Entry 3HMJ (X-ray diffraction, 4.00 A resolution); this record covers chains B and G of the 6 polymer chains in the assembly.

== Chain B ==
Molecule: Fatty acid synthase subunit alpha
From: Saccharomyces cerevisiae
Notes: EC 2.3.1.86
Reference sequence: P19097 (FAS2_YEAST); residues 1-1887 here = UniProt positions 1-1887
Chain sequence (1887 residues; row label = number of the first residue in the row):
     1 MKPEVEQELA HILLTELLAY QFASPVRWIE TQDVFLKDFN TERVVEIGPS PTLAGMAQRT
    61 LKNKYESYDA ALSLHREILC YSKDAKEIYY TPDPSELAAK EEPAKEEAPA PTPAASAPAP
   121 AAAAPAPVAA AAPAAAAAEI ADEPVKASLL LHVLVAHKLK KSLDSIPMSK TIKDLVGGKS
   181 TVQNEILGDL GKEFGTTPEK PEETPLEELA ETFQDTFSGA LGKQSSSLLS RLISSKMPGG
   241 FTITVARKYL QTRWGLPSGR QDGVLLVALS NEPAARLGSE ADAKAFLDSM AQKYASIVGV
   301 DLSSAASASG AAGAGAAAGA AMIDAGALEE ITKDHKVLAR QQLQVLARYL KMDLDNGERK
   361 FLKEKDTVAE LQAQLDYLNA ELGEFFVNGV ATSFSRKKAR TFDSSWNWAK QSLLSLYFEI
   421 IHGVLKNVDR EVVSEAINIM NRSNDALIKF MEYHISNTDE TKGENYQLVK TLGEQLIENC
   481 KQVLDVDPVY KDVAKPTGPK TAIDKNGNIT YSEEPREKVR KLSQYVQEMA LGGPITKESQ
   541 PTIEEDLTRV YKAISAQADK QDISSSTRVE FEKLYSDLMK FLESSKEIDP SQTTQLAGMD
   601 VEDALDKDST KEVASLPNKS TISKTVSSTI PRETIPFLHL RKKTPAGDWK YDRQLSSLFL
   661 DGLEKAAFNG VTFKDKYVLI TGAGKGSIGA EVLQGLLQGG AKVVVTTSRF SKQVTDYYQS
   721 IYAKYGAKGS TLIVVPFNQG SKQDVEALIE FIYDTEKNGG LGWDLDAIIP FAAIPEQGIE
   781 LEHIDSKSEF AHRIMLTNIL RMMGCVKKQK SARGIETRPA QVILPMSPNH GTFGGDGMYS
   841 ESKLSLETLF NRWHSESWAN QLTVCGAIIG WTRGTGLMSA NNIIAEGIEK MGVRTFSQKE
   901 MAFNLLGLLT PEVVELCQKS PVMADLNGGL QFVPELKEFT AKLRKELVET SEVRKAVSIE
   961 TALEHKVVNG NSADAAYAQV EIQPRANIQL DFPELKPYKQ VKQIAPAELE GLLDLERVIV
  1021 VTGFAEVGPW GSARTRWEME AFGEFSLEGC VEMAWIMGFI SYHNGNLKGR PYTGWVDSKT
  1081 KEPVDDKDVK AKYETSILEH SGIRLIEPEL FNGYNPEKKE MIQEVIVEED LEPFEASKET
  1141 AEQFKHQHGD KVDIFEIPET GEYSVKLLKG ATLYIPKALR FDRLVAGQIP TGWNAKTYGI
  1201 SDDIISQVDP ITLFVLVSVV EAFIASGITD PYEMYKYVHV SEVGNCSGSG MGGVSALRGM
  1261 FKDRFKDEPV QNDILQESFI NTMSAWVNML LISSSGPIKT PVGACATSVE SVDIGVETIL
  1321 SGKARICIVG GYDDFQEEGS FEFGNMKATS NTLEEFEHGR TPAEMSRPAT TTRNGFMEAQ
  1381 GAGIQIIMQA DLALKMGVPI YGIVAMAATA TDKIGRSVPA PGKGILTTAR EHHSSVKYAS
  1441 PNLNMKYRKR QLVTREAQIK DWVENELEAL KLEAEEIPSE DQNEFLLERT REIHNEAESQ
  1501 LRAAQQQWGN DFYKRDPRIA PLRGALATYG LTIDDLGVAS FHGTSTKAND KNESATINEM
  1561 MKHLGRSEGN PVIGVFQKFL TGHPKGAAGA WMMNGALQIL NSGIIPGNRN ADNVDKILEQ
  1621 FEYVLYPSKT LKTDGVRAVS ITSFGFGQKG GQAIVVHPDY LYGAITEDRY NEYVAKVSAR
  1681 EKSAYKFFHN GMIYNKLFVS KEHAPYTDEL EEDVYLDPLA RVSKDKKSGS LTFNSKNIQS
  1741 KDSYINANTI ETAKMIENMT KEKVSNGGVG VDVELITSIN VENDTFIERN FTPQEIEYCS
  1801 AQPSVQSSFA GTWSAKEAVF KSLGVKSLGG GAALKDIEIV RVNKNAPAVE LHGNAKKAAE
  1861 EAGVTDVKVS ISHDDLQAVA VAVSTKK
Not modelled in the structure: 95-139, 303-327, 541-598, 876-880, 1746-1747, 1767, 1887
UniProt features mapped onto this chain:
  - active site (For beta-ketoacyl synthase activity): Cys-1305, His-1542, His-1583
  - binding site (acetyl-CoA): Asp-1772 to Glu-1774, Tyr-1798, Ser-1808, Glu-1817 to Ser-1827, Arg-1841 to Lys-1844, Ile-1871 to His-1873
  - binding site (Mg(2+)): Asp-1772, Val-1773, Glu-1774, Ser-1872, His-1873
  - modified residue: Ser-50 (Phosphoserine), Ser-180 (O-(pantetheine 4'-phosphoryl)serine), Ser-523 (Phosphoserine), Ser-958 (Phosphoserine), Ser-1440 (Phosphoserine)
  - cross-link: Lys-37 (Glycyl lysine isopeptide (Lys-Gly) (interchain with G-Cter in ubiquitin))
  - mutagenesis: Gly-1250 (G1250S: Cerulenin-resistance), Val-1769 (V1769D: Does not affect oligomerization; when associated with S-1771 and L-1773 or S-1771; L-1773; S-1879 and E-1881), Gly-1770 (G1770D: Loss of transferase activity), Val-1771 (V1771S: Does not affect oligomerization but lacks transferase activity; when associated with D-1769 and L-1773 or D-1769; L-1773; S-1879 and E-1881), Asp-1772 (D1772S: Loss of transferase activity; when associated with S-1774), Val-1773 (V1773L: Does not affect oligomerization but lacks transferase activity; when associated with D-1769 and S-1771 or D-1769; S-1771; S-1879 and E-1881), Glu-1774 (E1774S: Loss of transferase activity; when associated with S-1772), Arg-1841 (R1841A: Loss off transferase activity), Val-1879 (V1879S: Does not affect oligomerization but lacks transferase activity; when associated with D-1769; S-1771; L-1773 and E-1881), Val-1881 (V1881E: Does not affect oligomerization but lacks transferase activity; when associated with D-1769; S-1771; L-1773 and S-1879)
Residues lining bound ligands: cerulenin (CER; (2s, 3r)-3-hydroxy-4-oxo-7,10-trans,trans-dodecadienamide): Met-1251, Ala-1304, Cys-1305, Asp-1333, Phe-1343, His-1542, Thr-1544, His-1583, Lys-1585, Phe-1644, Gly-1645, Phe-1646
What the authors report for this chain:
  - catalytic residues: Glu-1774 (proposed by the authors, not directly observed)
  - mutagenesis - V1769D/V1771S/V1773L, V1769D/V1771S/V1773L/V1879S/V1881E, G1770D, D1772S/E1774S, R1841A: abolished catalytic activity

== Chain G ==
Molecule: Fatty acid synthase subunit beta
From: Saccharomyces cerevisiae
Notes: EC 2.3.1.86
Reference sequence: P07149 (FAS1_YEAST); numbering as in UniProt (aligned over 1-2051)
Chain sequence (2051 residues; row label = number of the first residue in the row):
     1 MDAYSTRPLT LSHGSLEHVL LVPTASFFIA SQLQEQFNKI LPEPTEGFAA DDEPTTPAEL
    61 VGKFLGYVSS LVEPSKVGQF DQVLNLCLTE FENCYLEGND IHALAAKLLQ ENDTTLVKTK
   121 ELIKNYITAR IMAKRPFDKK SNSALFRAVG EGNAQLVAIF GGQGNTDDYF EELRDLYQTY
   181 HVLVGDLIKF SAETLSELIR TTLDAEKVFT QGLNILEWLE NPSNTPDKDY LLSIPISCPL
   241 IGVIQLAHYV VTAKLLGFTP GELRSYLKGA TGHSQGLVTA VAIAETDSWE SFFVSVRKAI
   301 TVLFFIGVRC YEAYPNTSLP PSILEDSLEN NEGVPSPMLS ISNLTQEQVQ DYVNKTNSHL
   361 PAGKQVEISL VNGAKNLVVS GPPQSLYGLN LTLRKAKAPS GLDQSRIPFS ERKLKFSNRF
   421 LPVASPFHSH LLVPASDLIN KDLVKNNVSF NAKDIQIPVY DTFDGSDLRV LSGSISERIV
   481 DCIIRLPVKW ETTTQFKATH ILDFGPGGAS GLGVLTHRNK DGTGVRVIVA GTLDINPDDD
   541 YGFKQEIFDV TSNGLKKNPN WLEEYHPKLI KNKSGKIFVE TKFSKLIGRP PLLVPGMTPC
   601 TVSPDFVAAT TNAGYTIELA GGGYFSAAGM TAAIDSVVSQ IEKGSTFGIN LIYVNPFMLQ
   661 WGIPLIKELR SKGYPIQFLT IGAGVPSLEV ASEYIETLGL KYLGLKPGSI DAISQVINIA
   721 KAHPNFPIAL QWTGGRGGGH HSFEDAHTPM LQMYSKIRRH PNIMLIFGSG FGSADDTYPY
   781 LTGEWSTKFD YPPMPFDGFL FGSRVMIAKE VKTSPDAKKC IAACTGVPDD KWEQTYKKPT
   841 GGIVTVRSEM GEPIHKIATR GVMLWKEFDE TIFNLPKNKL VPTLEAKRDY IISRLNADFQ
   901 KPWFATVNGQ ARDLATMTYE EVAKRLVELM FIRSTNSWFD VTWRTFTGDF LRRVEERFTK
   961 SKTLSLIQSY SLLDKPDEAI EKVFNAYPAA REQFLNAQDI DHFLSMCQNP MQKPVPFVPV
  1021 LDRRFEIFFK KDSLWQSEHL EAVVDQDVQR TCILHGPVAA QFTKVIDEPI KSIMDGIHDG
  1081 HIKKLLHQYY GDDESKIPAV EYFGGESPVD VQSQVDSSSV SEDSAVFKAT SSTDEESWFK
  1141 ALAGSEINWR HASFLCSFIT QDKMFVSNPI RKVFKPSQGM VVEISNGNTS SKTVVTLSEP
  1201 VQGELKPTVI LKLLKENIIQ MEMIENRTMD GKPVSLPLLY NFNPDNGFAP ISEVMEDRNQ
  1261 RIKEMYWKLW IDEPFNLDFD PRDVIKGKDF EITAKEVYDF THAVGNNCED FVSRPDRTML
  1321 APMDFAIVVG WRAIIKAIFP NTVDGDLLKL VHLSNGYKMI PGAKPLQVGD VVSTTAVIES
  1381 VVNQPTGKIV DVVGTLSRNG KPVMEVTSSF FYRGNYTDFE NTFQKTVEPV YQMHIKTSKD
  1441 IAVLRSKEWF QLDDEDFDLL NKTLTFETET EVTFKNANIF SSVKCFGPIK VELPTKETVE
  1501 IGIVDYEAGA SHGNPVVDFL KRNGSTLEQK VNLENPIPIA VLDSYTPSTN EPYARVSGDL
  1561 NPIHVSRHFA SYANLPGTIT HGMFSSASVR ALIENWAADS VSSRVRGYTC QFVDMVLPNT
  1621 ALKTSIQHVG MINGRKLIKF ETRNEDDVVV LTGEAEIEQP VTTFVFTGQG SQEQGMGMDL
  1681 YKTSKAAQDV WNRADNHFKD TYGFSILDIV INNPVNLTIH FGGEKGKRIR ENYSAMIFET
  1741 IVDGKLKTEK IFKEINEHST SYTFRSEKGL LSATQFTQPA LTLMEKAAFE DLKSKGLIPA
  1801 DATFAGHSLG EYAALASLAD VMSIESLVEV VFYRGMTMQV AVPRDELGRS NYGMIAINPG
  1861 RVAASFSQEA LQYVVERVGK RTGWLVEIVN YNVENQQYVA AGDLRALDTV TNVLNFIKLQ
  1921 KIDIIELQKS LSLEEVEGHL FEIIDEASKK SAVKPRPLKL ERGFACIPLV GISVPFHSTY
  1981 LMNGVKPFKS FLKKNIIKEN VKVARLAGKY IPNLTAKPFQ VTKEYFQDVY DLTGSEPIKE
  2041 IIDNWEKYEQ S
Not modelled in the structure: 1-4, 1110-1122, 2051
UniProt features mapped onto this chain:
  - active site: Ser-274 (For acetyltransferase activity), Ser-1808 (For malonyltransferase activity)
  - modified residue: Met-1 (N-acetylmethionine), Thr-733 (Phosphothreonine), Ser-1121 (Phosphoserine)
  - cross-link: Lys-1364 (Glycyl lysine isopeptide (Lys-Gly) (interchain with G-Cter in ubiquitin))
Residues lining bound ligands: FMN (flavin mononucleotide): Pro-595, Gly-596, Met-597, Thr-598, Pro-599, Cys-600, Gly-622, Asn-650, Ile-652, Gly-682, Lys-706, Thr-733, Arg-736, Gly-737, Gly-738, Gly-739, Ser-769, Gly-770, Phe-771, Leu-800, Phe-801, Gly-802, Ser-803, Met-806, Leu-1054, His-1055, Gly-1056, Ala-1059

== How chain B and chain G interact ==
Contacting residue pairs (13):
  Glu-66(B) / Lys-395(G)  salt bridge
  Ser-67(B) / Lys-355(G)  hydrogen bond
  Ser-67(B) / His-359(G)
  Tyr-68(B) / His-359(G)
  Ala-70(B) / Gly-388(G)
  Ala-70(B) / Leu-391(G)
  Ala-70(B) / Thr-392(G)
  Ala-71(B) / Thr-356(G)
  Ala-71(B) / His-359(G)
  Ala-71(B) / Gly-388(G)
  Ser-73(B) / Gln-384(G)
  Ser-73(B) / Tyr-387(G)
  Ser-73(B) / Leu-391(G)
Other interface residues (no listed pair), chain B (7 interface residues in all): Leu-72
Other interface residues (no listed pair), chain G (11 interface residues in all): Ile-323, Leu-360

== Overview ==
Chain B and chain G form an interface of 7 and 11 residues respectively, with 1 hydrogen bond and 1 salt
bridge. Among the polar pairs are Glu-66(B)/Lys-395(G) and Ser-67(B)/Lys-355(G). The paper reports the
catalytic residue Glu-1774(B); V1769D/V1771S/V1773L, V1769D/V1771S/V1773L/V1879S/V1881E and G1770D of chain B,
among others, abolish catalytic activity; 5 substitutions were tested in all.
Here chain B is Fatty acid synthase subunit alpha and chain G is Fatty acid synthase subunit beta, both from
Saccharomyces cerevisiae. Entry 3HMJ (Saccharomyces cerevisiae FAS type I) was determined by X-ray diffraction
together with 2WAS and 2WAT from the same study.
